PDB entry 4UBA | X-ray diffraction, 3.00 A resolution | chain A

== Chain A ==
Protein: Casein kinase II subunit alpha
Organism: Homo sapiens
Notes: EC 2.7.11.1
UniProtKB: P68400 (CSK21_HUMAN); residue numbers follow UniProt; this construct covers 1-335
Chain sequence (335 residues; row label = number of the first residue in the row):
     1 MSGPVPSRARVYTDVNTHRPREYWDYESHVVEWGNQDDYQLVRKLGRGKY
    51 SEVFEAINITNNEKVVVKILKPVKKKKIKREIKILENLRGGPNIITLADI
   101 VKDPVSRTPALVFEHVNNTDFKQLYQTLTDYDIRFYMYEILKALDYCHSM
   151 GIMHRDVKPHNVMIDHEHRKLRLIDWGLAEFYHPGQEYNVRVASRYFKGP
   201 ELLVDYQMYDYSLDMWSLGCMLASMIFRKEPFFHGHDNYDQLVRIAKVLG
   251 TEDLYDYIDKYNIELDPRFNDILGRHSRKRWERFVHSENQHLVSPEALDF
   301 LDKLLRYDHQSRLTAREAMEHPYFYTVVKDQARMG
Unresolved in the structure: 1, 335
Swiss-Prot annotation at these positions:
  - region: Q36 to L41 (Interaction with beta subunit)
  - active site: D156 (Proton acceptor)
  - binding site (ATP): L45 to V53, K68
Ligand contacts: 3G5 (4-(6,8-dibromo-3-hydroxy-4-oxo-4H-chromen-2-yl)benzoic acid): L45, V53, V66, K68, E81, I95, F113, E114, H115, V116, N118, M163, I174, D175, W176

== Overview ==
Bound to chain A: compound 3G5. Curated annotation (UniProt) lists active-site residue D156 and 10 ATP-binding
residues.
Chain A is Casein kinase II subunit alpha (Homo sapiens); the structure, Low-salt structure of protein kinase
CK2 catalytic subunit with 4'-carboxy-6,8-bromo-flavonol (FLC26), was determined by X-ray diffraction.
